Entry 6DV3 (electron microscopy, 4.10 A resolution (low resolution: residue-level contacts below are approximate; hydrogen-bond / salt-bridge calls are withheld)); this record covers chains K and M of the 15 polymer chains in the assembly.

[Chain K (and M)]
Name: Protein InvG
From: Salmonella enterica subsp. enterica serovar Typhimurium
Notes: chain M of this document is another copy of the same molecule, construct and numbering; everything in this record applies to it too
UniProtKB: P35672 (INVG_SALTY); numbering as in UniProt (aligned over 1-562)
Chain sequence (562 residues; numbered 1 to 562; the number before each row is that of its first residue):
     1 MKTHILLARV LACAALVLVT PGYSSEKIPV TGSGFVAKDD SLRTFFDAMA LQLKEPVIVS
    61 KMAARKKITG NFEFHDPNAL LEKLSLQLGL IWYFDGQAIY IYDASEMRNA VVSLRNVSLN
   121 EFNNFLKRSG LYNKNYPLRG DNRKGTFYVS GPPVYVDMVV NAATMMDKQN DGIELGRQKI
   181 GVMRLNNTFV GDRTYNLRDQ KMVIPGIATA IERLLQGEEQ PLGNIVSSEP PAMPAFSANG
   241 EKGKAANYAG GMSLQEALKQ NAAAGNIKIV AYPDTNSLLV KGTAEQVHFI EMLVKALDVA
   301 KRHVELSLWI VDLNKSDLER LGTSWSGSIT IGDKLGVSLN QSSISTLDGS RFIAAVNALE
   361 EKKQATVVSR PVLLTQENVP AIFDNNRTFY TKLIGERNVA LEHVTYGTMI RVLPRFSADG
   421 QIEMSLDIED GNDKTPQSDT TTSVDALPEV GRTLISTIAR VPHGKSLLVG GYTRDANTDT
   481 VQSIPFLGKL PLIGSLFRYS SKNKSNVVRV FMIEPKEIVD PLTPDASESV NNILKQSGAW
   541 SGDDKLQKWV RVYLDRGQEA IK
Unresolved in the structure: 1-33, 228-251, 558-562

[Chain K / chain M interface]
Contacting residue pairs (29):
  Val311(K) with Val550(M)
  Leu313(K) with Leu546(M); Gln547(M); Val550(M)
  Lys315(K) with Asp544(M)
  Asn340(K) with Ile394(M)
  Gln341(K) with Ile394(M)
  Gln364(K) with Leu546(M)
  Thr366(K) with Leu546(M)
  Leu468(K) with Tyr553(M)
  Thr473(K) with Leu554(M)
  Asp475(K) with Leu534(M); Ser541(M); Arg551(M)
  Ala476(K) with Ala539(M)
  Asn477(K) with Ser537(M); Gly538(M); Ala539(M)
  Lys504(K) with Gly538(M); Ala539(M)
  Asn506(K) with Ser541(M); Gln547(M); Arg551(M)
  Val507(K) with Gln547(M)
  Val508(K) with Gln547(M); Val550(M); Arg551(M)
  Val510(K) with Val550(M)
  Met512(K) with Tyr553(M)
Interface residues without a listed pair, chain K (19 interface residues in all): Arg474

[Summary]
19 residues of chain K and 13 residues of chain M are in contact.
Both chains are Protein InvG (Salmonella enterica subsp. enterica serovar Typhimurium). Entry 6DV3 (Structure
of the Salmonella SPI-1 type III secretion injectisome secretin InvG in the open gate state) was determined by
electron microscopy, deposited together with 6DUZ, 6DV6 and 6DWB.
